Entry 9I0U (X-ray diffraction, 1.46 A resolution); this record covers chains A and B.

== Chain A (and B) ==
Name: Programmed cell death 1 ligand 1
From: Homo sapiens
Notes: chain B of this document is another copy of the same molecule, construct and numbering; everything in this record applies to it too
UniProt: Q9NZQ7 (PD1L1_HUMAN); residues 18-134 here = UniProt positions 18-134
Chain sequence (131 residues; row label = number of the first residue in the row):
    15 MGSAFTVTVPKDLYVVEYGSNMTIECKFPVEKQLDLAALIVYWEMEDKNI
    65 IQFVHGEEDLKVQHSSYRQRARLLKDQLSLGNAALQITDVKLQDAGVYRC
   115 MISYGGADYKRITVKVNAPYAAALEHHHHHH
Not modelled in the structure: 15-17, 144-145
Construct notes: initiating methionine (15); expression tag (16-17, 135-145)
Disulfides: C40-C114
Small-molecule neighbours: A1IZJ ((5S)-5-[[[5-[2-chloranyl-3-[2-chloranyl-3-[6-methoxy-5-[[[(2S)-5-oxidanylidenepyrrolidin-2-yl]methylamino]methyl]pyrazin-2-yl]phenyl]phenyl]-3-methoxy-pyrazin-2-yl]methylamino]methyl]pyrrolidin-2-one): I54, Y56, N63, Q66, M115, I116, S117, A121, D122, Y123, K124, R125
UniProt features mapped onto this chain:
  - glycosylation: N35 (N-linked (GlcNAc...) asparagine)
Reported in the primary citation:
  - binding site for A1IZJ: I54, Y56, Q66, M115, A121, D122, Y123, K124

== Chain A / chain B interface ==
Contacting residue pairs (16; chain A residue first):
  I54(A) - A121(B)
  Y56(A) - Y123(B)
  E58(A) - Y123(B)  hydrogen bond
  D61(A) - R113(B)  salt bridge
  D61(A) - R125(B)  salt bridge
  R113(A) - E58(B)  salt bridge
  R113(A) - D61(B)  salt bridge
  R113(A) - R113(B)
  R113(A) - M115(B)
  M115(A) - M115(B)  hydrophobic
  M115(A) - Y123(B)  hydrophobic
  G120(A) - I54(B)
  A121(A) - I54(B)
  Y123(A) - Y56(B)  hydrogen bond
  Y123(A) - E58(B)  hydrogen bond
  R125(A) - D61(B)  salt bridge
Other interface residues (no listed pair), chain A (12 interface residues in all): S117, G119
Other interface residues (no listed pair), chain B (11 interface residues in all): S117, G120

== Overview ==
12 residues of chain A and 11 residues of chain B are in contact; the contacts include 3 hydrogen bonds and 5
salt bridges. Among the polar pairs are D61(A)-R113(B), D61(A)-R125(B) and R113(A)-E58(B). Chain A binds
compound A1IZJ. From the paper: a binding site for A1IZJ at I54(A), Y56(A) and Q66(A) among others.
Both chains are Programmed cell death 1 ligand 1 (Homo sapiens). Entry 9I0U (Structure of human PD-L1 in
complex with clinically evaluated inhibitor) was determined by X-ray diffraction together with 9HRT and 9I0W
from the same study.
